8GUL - chains A and B; structure by X-ray diffraction, 2.44 A resolution.

== Chain A (and B) ==
Name: GlcNAc-binding protein A
Source organism: Vibrio campbellii ATCC BAA-1116
Notes: chain B of this document is another copy of the same molecule, construct and numbering; everything in this record applies to it too
Reference sequence: A7N3J0 (GBPA_VIBC1); residues 1-464 here correspond to UniProt positions 24-487 (UniProt number = residue number + 23)
Sequence (464 residues; row label = number of the first residue in the row):
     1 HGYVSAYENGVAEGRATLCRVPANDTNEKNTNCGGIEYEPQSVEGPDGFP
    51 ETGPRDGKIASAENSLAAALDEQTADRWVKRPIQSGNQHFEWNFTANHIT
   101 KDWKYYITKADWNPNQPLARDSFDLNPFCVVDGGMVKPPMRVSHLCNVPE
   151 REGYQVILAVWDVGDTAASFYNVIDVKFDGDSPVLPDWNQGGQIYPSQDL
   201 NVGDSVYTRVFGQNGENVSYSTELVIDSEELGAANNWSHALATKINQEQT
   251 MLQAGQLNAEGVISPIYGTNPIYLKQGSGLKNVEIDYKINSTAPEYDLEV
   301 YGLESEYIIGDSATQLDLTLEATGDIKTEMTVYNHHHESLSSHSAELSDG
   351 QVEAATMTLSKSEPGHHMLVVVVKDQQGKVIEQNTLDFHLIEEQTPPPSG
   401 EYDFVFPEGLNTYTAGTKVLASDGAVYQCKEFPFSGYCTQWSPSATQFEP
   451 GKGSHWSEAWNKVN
Disulfide bonds: C19-C33, C129-C146, C429-C438
Ion coordination: Cu ion: H1, H98

== Chain A / chain B interface ==
Contacting residue pairs (108):
  H1(A) with R209(B); E284(B)
  R20(A) with R20(B); P22(B); N27(B), hydrogen bond (side chain-backbone); K29(B), hydrogen bond (backbone-side chain); Y195(B), hydrogen bond
  P22(A) with P22(B)
  N27(A) with R20(B), hydrogen bond (backbone-side chain)
  K29(A) with R20(B), hydrogen bond (side chain-backbone); K29(B)
  N32(A) with K374(B)
  G35(A) with S197(B)
  Y38(A) with Y195(B); P196(B); S197(B)
  E39(A) with S197(B); Y287(B), hydrogen bond
  Q41(A) with E284(B), hydrogen bond
  S42(A) with E284(B)
  E44(A) with R209(B), salt bridge
  K58(A) with I381(B), hydrogen bond (side chain-backbone)
  S65(A) with I289(B); K379(B), hydrogen bond (backbone-side chain)
  L66(A) with Q198(B); Y287(B), hydrophobic
  A68(A) with V380(B)
  A69(A) with V380(B), hydrophobic
  E72(A) with Q383(B)
  Q73(A) with Q383(B), hydrogen bond (backbone-side chain)
  T74(A) with Y333(B)
  A75(A) with H337(B)
  D76(A) with Y333(B), hydrogen bond
  T95(A) with N282(B), hydrogen bond (backbone-side chain); E284(B), hydrogen bond
  A96(A) with F211(B), hydrophobic; N282(B)
  N97(A) with F211(B); K281(B), hydrogen bond
  H98(A) with F211(B)
  N113(A) with M368(B)
  P114(A) with H337(B)
  N115(A) with Y333(B); H337(B); M368(B); V370(B); Q383(B), hydrogen bond (backbone-side chain); T385(B), hydrogen bond (backbone-side chain)
  Q116(A) with T385(B)
  P117(A) with Q383(B)
  D165(A) with G215(B)
  Y195(A) with R20(B), hydrogen bond; Y38(B), hydrophobic
  P196(A) with Y38(B)
  S197(A) with G35(B); Y38(B); E39(B)
  Q198(A) with L66(B)
  R209(A) with H1(B); E44(B), salt bridge
  F211(A) with A96(B), hydrophobic; N97(B); H98(B); K137(B)
  E216(A) with H98(B)
  N258(A) with E338(B), hydrogen bond
  E260(A) with H336(B), salt bridge; E338(B)
  Y267(A) with S339(B); S342(B)
  K281(A) with K137(B)
  N282(A) with T95(B), hydrogen bond (side chain-backbone); A96(B)
  E284(A) with H1(B); Q41(B), hydrogen bond; T95(B), hydrogen bond
  Y287(A) with E39(B), hydrogen bond; L66(B), hydrophobic
  I289(A) with S65(B)
  Y333(A) with T74(B), hydrogen bond; A75(B), hydrophobic; D76(B), hydrogen bond; N115(B)
  H336(A) with A259(B)
  H337(A) with A75(B); P114(B); N115(B)
  E338(A) with N258(B), hydrogen bond; E260(B)
  S339(A) with D76(B); Y267(B)
  S341(A) with Y267(B)
  S342(A) with Y267(B)
  M368(A) with N113(B), hydrogen bond; N115(B)
  V370(A) with T74(B); N115(B)
  K374(A) with N32(B)
  K379(A) with S65(B), hydrogen bond (side chain-backbone)
  V380(A) with A68(B); A69(B), hydrophobic
  I381(A) with K58(B), hydrogen bond (backbone-side chain)
  Q383(A) with E72(B); Q73(B), hydrogen bond (side chain-backbone); N115(B), hydrogen bond (side chain-backbone); P117(B)
  T385(A) with N115(B), hydrogen bond (side chain-backbone); Q116(B)
Also at the interface, not in a pair above, chain A (76 interface residues in all): Y3, V21, E28, T31, E37, D71, K137, G215, N236, A259, P265, I285, S344, V372
Also at the interface, not in a pair above, chain B (74 interface residues in all): Y3, E28, T31, E37, S42, D71, W112, D165, E216, N236, I285, E329, V372

== Summary ==
The interface between chain A and chain B involves 76 residues on one side and 74 on the other; the contacts
include 31 hydrogen bonds and 3 salt bridges. Polar contacts include E44(A)-R209(B), E260(A)-H336(B) and
R20(A)-N27(B).
Chain A and chain B are both GlcNAc-binding protein A (Vibrio campbellii ATCC BAA-1116); the structure,
Chitin-active AA10 LPMO (GbpA) complexed with Cu(II) from Vibrio campbellii, was determined by X-ray
diffraction, deposited together with 8GUM.
